Entry 1R0M (X-ray diffraction, 1.30 A resolution); this record covers chains A and C.

[Chain A (and C)]
Protein: N-acylamino acid racemase
Organism: Deinococcus radiodurans
Notes: chain C of this document is another copy of the same molecule, construct and numbering; everything in this record applies to it too
UniProtKB: Q9RYA6 (Q9RYA6_DEIRA); numbering as in UniProt (aligned over 1-375)
Sequence (375 residues; numbered 1 to 375; the number before each row is that of its first residue):
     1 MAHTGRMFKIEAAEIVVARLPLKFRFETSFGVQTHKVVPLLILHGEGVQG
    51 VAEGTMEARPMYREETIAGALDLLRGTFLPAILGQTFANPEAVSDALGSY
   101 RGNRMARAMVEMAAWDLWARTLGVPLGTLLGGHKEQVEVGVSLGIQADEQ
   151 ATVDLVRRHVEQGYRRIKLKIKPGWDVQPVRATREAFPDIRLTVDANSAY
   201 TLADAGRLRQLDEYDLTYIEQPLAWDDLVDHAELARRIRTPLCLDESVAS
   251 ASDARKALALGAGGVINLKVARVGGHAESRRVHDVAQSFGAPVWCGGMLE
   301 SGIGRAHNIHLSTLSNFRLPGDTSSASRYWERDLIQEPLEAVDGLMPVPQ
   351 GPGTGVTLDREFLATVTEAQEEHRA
Unresolved in the structure: 1-5, 24-33

[How chain A and chain C interact]
Contacting residue pairs (37; chain A residue first):
  Arg-59(A) with Gly-76(C), hydrogen bond (side chain-backbone); Thr-77(C), hydrogen bond; Tyr-100(C)
  Pro-60(A) with Leu-73(C); Tyr-100(C); Arg-101(C), hydrogen bond (backbone-backbone); Asn-103(C)
  Met-61(A) with Arg-101(C), hydrogen bond (backbone-side chain)
  Tyr-62(A) with Arg-101(C), hydrogen bond (backbone-side chain)
  Glu-64(A) with Arg-101(C); Asn-103(C), hydrogen bond (backbone-side chain)
  Ala-68(A) with Asp-72(C)
  Gly-69(A) with Gly-69(C)
  Asp-72(A) with Ala-68(C)
  Leu-73(A) with Pro-60(C)
  Gly-76(A) with Arg-59(C), hydrogen bond (backbone-side chain)
  Thr-77(A) with Arg-59(C), hydrogen bond
  Tyr-100(A) with Pro-60(C)
  Arg-101(A) with Pro-60(C), hydrogen bond (backbone-backbone); Met-61(C), hydrogen bond (side chain-backbone); Tyr-62(C), hydrogen bond (side chain-backbone); Glu-64(C); Trp-225(C); Glu-246(C), salt bridge
  Gly-102(A) with Trp-225(C)
  Asn-103(A) with Pro-60(C); Glu-64(C)
  Trp-225(A) with Arg-101(C); Gly-102(C)
  Asp-227(A) with Lys-256(C), salt bridge
  Asp-230(A) with Arg-255(C), salt bridge; Lys-256(C)
  Glu-246(A) with Arg-101(C), salt bridge
  Arg-255(A) with Val-229(C); Asp-230(C), salt bridge
  Lys-256(A) with Asp-227(C), salt bridge; Asp-230(C)
Also at the interface, not in a pair above, chain A (27 interface residues in all): Ala-58, Arg-63, Thr-66, Ser-198, Val-229, Leu-260
Also at the interface, not in a pair above, chain C (27 interface residues in all): Ala-58, Arg-63, Thr-66, Ser-198, Leu-260

[Overview]
The chain A/chain C interface involves 27 residues from each chain, with 11 hydrogen bonds and 6 salt bridges.
Polar pairs include Arg-101(A)/Glu-246(C), Asp-227(A)/Lys-256(C) and Asp-230(A)/Arg-255(C).
Chain A and chain C are both N-acylamino acid racemase (Deinococcus radiodurans); the structure, Structure of
Deinococcus radiodurans N-acylamino acid racemase at 1.3 : insights into a flexible binding pocket ..., was
determined by X-ray diffraction, deposited together with 1XS2 and 1XPY.
